Entry 1LTU (X-ray diffraction, 1.74 A resolution); this record covers chain A.

Chain A:
Molecule: Phenylalanine-4-hydroxylase
Organism: Chromobacterium violaceum
Notes: EC 1.14.16.1
Reference sequence: P30967 (PH4H_CHRVO); residues 1-297 here = UniProt positions 1-297
Sequence (297 residues; numbered 1 to 297; the number before each row is that of its first residue):
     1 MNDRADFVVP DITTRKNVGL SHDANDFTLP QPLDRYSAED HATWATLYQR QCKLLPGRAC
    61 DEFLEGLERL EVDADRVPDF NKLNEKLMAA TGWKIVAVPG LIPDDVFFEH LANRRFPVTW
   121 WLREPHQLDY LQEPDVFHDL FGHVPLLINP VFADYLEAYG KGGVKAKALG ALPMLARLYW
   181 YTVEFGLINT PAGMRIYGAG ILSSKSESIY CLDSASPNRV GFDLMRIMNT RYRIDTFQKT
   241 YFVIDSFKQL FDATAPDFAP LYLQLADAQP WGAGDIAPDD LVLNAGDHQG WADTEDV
Not modelled in the structure: 1, 286-297
Curated features (UniProtKB/Swiss-Prot):
  - binding site (Fe cation): His-138, His-143, Glu-184

In short:
UniProt lists 3 Fe cation-binding residues.
Chain A is Phenylalanine-4-hydroxylase (Chromobacterium violaceum); the structure, Crystal structure of
chromobacterium violaceum, apo (no iron bound) structure, was determined by X-ray diffraction (same
publication as 1LTV and 1LTZ).
